Entry 7KD2 (X-ray diffraction, 2.55 A resolution); this record covers chains A and B of the 3 polymer chains in the assembly.

# Chain A
Molecule: Ricin chain A
From: Ricinus communis
Notes: EC 3.2.2.22
Reference sequence: P02879 (RICI_RICCO); residues 1-267 here correspond to UniProt positions 36-302 (UniProt number = residue number + 35)
Sequence (267 residues; numbered 1 to 267; the number before each row is that of its first residue):
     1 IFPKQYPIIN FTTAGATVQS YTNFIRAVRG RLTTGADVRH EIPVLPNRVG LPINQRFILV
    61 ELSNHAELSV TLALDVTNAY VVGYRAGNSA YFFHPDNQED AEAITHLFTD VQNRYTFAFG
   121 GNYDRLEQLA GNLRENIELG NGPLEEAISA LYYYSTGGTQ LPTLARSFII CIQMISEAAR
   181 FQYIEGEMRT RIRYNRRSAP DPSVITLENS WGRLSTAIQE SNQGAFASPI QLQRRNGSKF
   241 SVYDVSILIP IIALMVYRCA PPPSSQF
Unresolved in the structure: 1-4, 263-267
Glycans and other covalent adducts: glycan linked to N10
Metal / ion sites: Zn2+: E102, H106

# Chain B
Molecule: Ricin chain B
From: Ricinus communis
Notes: EC 3.2.2.22
Reference sequence: P02879 (RICI_RICCO); residues 1-262 here correspond to UniProt positions 315-576 (UniProt number = residue number + 314)
Sequence (262 residues; each row starts with the number of its first residue):
     1 ADVCMDPEPI VRIVGRNGLC VDVRDGRFHN GNAIQLWPCK SNTDANQLWT LKRDNTIRSN
    61 GKCLTTYGYS PGVYVMIYDC NTAATDATRW QIWDNGTIIN PRSSLVLAAT SGNSGTTLTV
   121 QTNIYAVSQG WLPTNNTQPF VTTIVGLYGL CLQANSGQVW IEDCSSEKAE QQWALYADGS
   181 IRPQQNRDNC LTSDSNIRET VVKILSCGPA SSGQRWMFKN DGTILNLYSG LVLDVRASDP
   241 SLKQIILYPL HGDPNQIWLP LF
Unresolved in the structure: 1
Cystine bridges: C20-C39, C63-C80, C151-C164, C190-C207
Glycans and other covalent adducts: N-acetylglucosamine (NAG) linked to N95, N135
Metal / ion sites: Zn2+: H29, D194

# Interface between chain A and chain B
Residue-residue contacts (62; chain A residue first):
  H40(A) with D94(B), salt bridge
  E41(A) with M217(B); K219(B), salt bridge; N220(B), hydrogen bond (backbone-side chain)
  I42(A) with N220(B)
  P43(A) with N220(B)
  Q182(A) with N220(B), hydrogen bond (side chain-backbone); L259(B)
  Y183(A) with L259(B), hydrophobic; P260(B); L261(B), hydrophobic; F262(B), hydrogen bond (side chain-backbone)
  G186(A) with L259(B)
  R193(A) with Y148(B), hydrogen bond (side chain-backbone); G149(B)
  Y194(A) with G149(B)
  S203(A) with F262(B)
  Q219(A) with C4(B), hydrogen bond (backbone-side chain)
  E220(A) with M5(B); P7(B)
  N222(A) with D6(B); P7(B), hydrogen bond (side chain-backbone); P9(B); L51(B), hydrogen bond (side chain-backbone)
  Q223(A) with N55(B); Q91(B); I92(B), hydrogen bond (side chain-backbone)
  A225(A) with L51(B), hydrophobic
  F226(A) with P9(B)
  A227(A) with P7(B), hydrophobic
  Q233(A) with F262(B)
  R234(A) with F262(B)
  R235(A) with F262(B), hydrogen bond (backbone-backbone)
  F240(A) with F140(B), hydrophobic
  S241(A) with N136(B), hydrogen bond (backbone-side chain)
  Y243(A) with T134(B); N135(B); N136(B)
  D244(A) with L132(B); P133(B)
  V245(A) with D94(B)
  S246(A) with L132(B)
  I247(A) with F140(B), hydrophobic; L175(B), hydrophobic
  I249(A) with M217(B), hydrophobic; F218(B); K219(B); N220(B), hydrogen bond (backbone-side chain)
  P250(A) with F218(B), hydrophobic; K219(B); L259(B); P260(B), hydrophobic
  I251(A) with F262(B), hydrophobic
  I252(A) with N220(B), hydrogen bond (backbone-side chain)
  C259(A) with D2(B); V3(B); C4(B), hydrogen bond
  A260(A) with D2(B), hydrogen bond (backbone-backbone); V3(B); C4(B), hydrogen bond (backbone-backbone)
  P261(A) with V3(B)
  P262(A) with V3(B)
Other interface residues (no listed pair), chain A (39 interface residues in all): R39, R189, S221, A253
Other interface residues (no listed pair), chain B (32 interface residues in all): E8, K52, W90

# Summary
Chain A and chain B form an interface of 39 and 32 residues respectively; the contacts include 15 hydrogen
bonds and 2 salt bridges. Polar pairs include H40(A)-D94(B), E41(A)-K219(B) and E41(A)-N220(B). Covalently
linked N-acetylglucosamine: at N95(B) and N135(B).
Chain A is Ricin chain A and chain B is Ricin chain B, both from Ricinus communis; the structure, Ricin bound
to VHH antibody V11B2, was determined by X-ray diffraction (same publication as 7KBI, 7KBK, 7KC9, 7KD0 and
7KDM).
